Entry 6B14 (X-ray diffraction, 1.64 A resolution); this record covers chains H and R of the 3 polymer chains in the assembly.

[Chain H]
Name: Heavy chain of Fab BL3-6S97N
Organism: Mus musculus
Notes: antibody fragment or engineered binder
Amino-acid sequence (225 residues; each row starts with the number of its first residue):
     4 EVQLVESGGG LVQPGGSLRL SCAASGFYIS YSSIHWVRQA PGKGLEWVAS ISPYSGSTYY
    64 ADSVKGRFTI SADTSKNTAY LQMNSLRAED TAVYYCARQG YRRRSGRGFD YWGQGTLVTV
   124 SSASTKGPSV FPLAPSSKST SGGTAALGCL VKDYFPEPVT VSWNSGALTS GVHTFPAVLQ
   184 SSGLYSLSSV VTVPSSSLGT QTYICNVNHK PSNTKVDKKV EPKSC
Disulfides: Cys-25/Cys-99, Cys-152/Cys-208

[Chain R]
Molecule: 83-nt RNA strand
Sequence (83 nucleotides; numbered 2 to 84; the number before each row is that of its first residue):
     2 GACGCGACCG AAAUGGUGAA GGACGGGUCC AGUGCGAAAC ACGCACUGUU GAGUAGAGUG
    62 UGAGCUCCGU AACUGGUCGC GUC
From the paper describing this entry:
  - contacts within the chain: A39/A42 (hydrogen bond)
  - mutagenesis - A39G/A42C: increased binding to Fab BL3-6

[How chain H and chain R interact]
Residue-residue contacts (24):
  Tyr-34(H) / A38(R)  stacking on the base
  His-38(H) / A40(R)  base contact
  Ser-55(H) / C41(R)  base contact
  Pro-56(H) / A39(R)  sugar contact
  Pro-56(H) / A40(R)  phosphate contact
  Pro-56(H) / C41(R)  hydrogen bond to the base
  Tyr-57(H) / A38(R)  hydrogen bond to the sugar
  Tyr-57(H) / A39(R)  stacking on the base
  Tyr-57(H) / A42(R)  base contact
  Ser-58(H) / C41(R)  hydrogen bond to the base
  Ser-58(H) / A42(R)  base contact
  Ser-60(H) / C41(R)  hydrogen bond to the base
  Tyr-62(H) / C41(R)  sugar contact
  Gln-102(H) / A40(R)  hydrogen bond to the base
  Gly-103(H) / A39(R)  phosphate contact
  Tyr-104(H) / A38(R)  base contact
  Tyr-104(H) / A39(R)  phosphate contact
  Arg-105(H) / C36(R)  salt bridge to the phosphate
  Arg-105(H) / G37(R)  hydrogen bond to the base
  Arg-105(H) / A39(R)  hydrogen bond to the phosphate
  Arg-105(H) / A40(R)  sugar contact
  Arg-106(H) / C36(R)  hydrogen bond to the phosphate
  Arg-106(H) / G37(R)  salt bridge to the phosphate
  Arg-110(H) / A40(R)  hydrogen bond to the sugar
Interface residues without a listed pair, chain H (15 interface residues in all): Ser-36
Interface features reported in the paper:
  - residue pairs: Tyr-34(H)/A38(R) (pi stacking), Tyr-57(H)/A39(R) (pi stacking)

[Overview]
The interface between chain H and chain R involves 15 residues on one side and 7 on the other; the contacts
include 9 hydrogen bonds, 2 salt bridges and 2 aromatic stacking contacts. Among the polar pairs are
Pro-56(H)/C41(R), Ser-58(H)/C41(R) and Ser-60(H)/C41(R). The authors report pi stacking between Tyr-34(H) and
A38(R) and Tyr-57(H) and A39(R). From the paper: A39G/A42C of chain R increase binding to Fab BL3-6; contacts
within the chain involving A39(R) and A42(R).
Here chain H is Heavy chain of Fab BL3-6S97N (Mus musculus) and chain R is an 83-nt RNA strand. Entry 6B14
(Crystal structure of Spinach RNA aptamer in complex with Fab BL3-6S97N) was determined by X-ray diffraction,
deposited together with 6B3K.
